6C8X - chains A and B; structure by X-ray diffraction, 1.61 A resolution.

Chain A:
Protein: Protease
Source organism: Human immunodeficiency virus 1
UniProt: Q5RZ08 (Q5RZ08_9HIV1); numbering as in UniProt (aligned over 1-99)
Amino-acid sequence (99 residues; row label = number of the first residue in the row):
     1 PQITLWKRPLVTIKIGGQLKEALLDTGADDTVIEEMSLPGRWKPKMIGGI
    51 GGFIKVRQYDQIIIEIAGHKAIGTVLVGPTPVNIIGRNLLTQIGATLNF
Sequence notes: engineered mutation K7 (Gln in Q5RZ08), I33 (Leu in Q5RZ08), I63 (Leu in Q5RZ08), A67 (Cys in Q5RZ08), A95 (Cys in Q5RZ08)
Small-molecule neighbours: BVR ([4-[[(2R,3S)-3-[[(3AS,4R,6AR)-2,3,3A,4,5,6A-hexahydrofuro[2,3-b]furan-4-yl]oxycarbonylamino]-2-oxidanyl-4-phenyl-butyl]-(2-methylpropyl)sulfamoyl]phenyl]-oxidanyl-oxidanylidene-boron): R8, L23, D25, G27, A28, D29, D30, V32, I47, G48, G49, I50, L76, P81, V82, I84
Reported in the primary citation:
  - binding site for BVR: D30, G48
  - mutagenesis - D30N (Ki = 0.4 +/- 0.3 pM): unchanged binding to BVR

Chain B:
Protein: Protease
Source organism: Human immunodeficiency virus 1
UniProt: Q5RZ08 (Q5RZ08_9HIV1); residues 101-199 here correspond to UniProt positions 1-99 (UniProt number = residue number - 100)
Amino-acid sequence (99 residues; each row starts with the number of its first residue):
   101 PQITLWKRPLVTIKIGGQLKEALLDTGADDTVIEEMSLPGRWKPKMIGGI
   151 GGFIKVRQYDQIIIEIAGHKAIGTVLVGPTPVNIIGRNLLTQIGATLNF
Sequence notes: engineered mutation K107 (Gln7 in Q5RZ08), I133 (Leu33 in Q5RZ08), I163 (Leu63 in Q5RZ08), A167 (Cys67 in Q5RZ08), A195 (Cys95 in Q5RZ08)
Small-molecule neighbours: BVR ([4-[[(2R,3S)-3-[[(3AS,4R,6AR)-2,3,3A,4,5,6A-hexahydrofuro[2,3-b]furan-4-yl]oxycarbonylamino]-2-oxidanyl-4-phenyl-butyl]-(2-methylpropyl)sulfamoyl]phenyl]-oxidanyl-oxidanylidene-boron): L123, D125, G127, A128, D129, D130, V132, I147, G148, G149, I150, P181, V182, I184

How chain A and chain B interact:
Residue-residue contacts - 101 pairs, chain A then chain B:
  P1(A) - L197(B)
  P1(A) - N198(B)
  P1(A) - F199(B)  hydrogen bond (backbone-backbone)
  Q2(A) - T196(B)
  Q2(A) - L197(B)
  Q2(A) - N198(B)  hydrogen bond
  I3(A) - T196(B)
  I3(A) - L197(B)  hydrogen bond (backbone-backbone)
  I3(A) - F199(B)  hydrophobic
  L5(A) - T126(B)
  L5(A) - R187(B)  hydrogen bond (backbone-side chain)
  L5(A) - L190(B)  hydrophobic
  L5(A) - T191(B)
  L5(A) - A195(B)
  W6(A) - R187(B)  hydrogen bond (backbone-side chain)
  W6(A) - T191(B)
  K7(A) - R187(B)
  R8(A) - D129(B)  salt bridge
  R8(A) - R187(B)
  P9(A) - T126(B)
  P9(A) - R187(B)
  L23(A) - G127(B)
  L24(A) - T126(B)  hydrogen bond (backbone-side chain)
  L24(A) - L197(B)  hydrophobic
  D25(A) - D125(B)
  D25(A) - T126(B)
  D25(A) - G127(B)  hydrogen bond (side chain-backbone)
  T26(A) - L105(B)
  T26(A) - P109(B)
  T26(A) - L124(B)  hydrogen bond (side chain-backbone)
  T26(A) - D125(B)
  T26(A) - T126(B)  hydrogen bond (backbone-side chain)
  T26(A) - L197(B)
  G27(A) - L123(B)
  G27(A) - D125(B)  hydrogen bond (backbone-side chain)
  D29(A) - R108(B)  salt bridge
  I47(A) - I150(B)  hydrophobic
  G48(A) - I150(B)
  G49(A) - I150(B)
  G49(A) - P181(B)
  I50(A) - I147(B)  hydrophobic
  I50(A) - G149(B)
  I50(A) - I150(B)  hydrogen bond (backbone-backbone)
  I50(A) - G151(B)  hydrogen bond (backbone-backbone)
  I50(A) - G152(B)
  I50(A) - I154(B)  hydrophobic
  I50(A) - T180(B)
  I50(A) - P181(B)
  I50(A) - I184(B)  hydrophobic
  G51(A) - G151(B)
  G51(A) - G152(B)
  G51(A) - I154(B)
  G52(A) - I150(B)
  G52(A) - G151(B)
  I54(A) - I150(B)
  H69(A) - F199(B)
  T80(A) - I150(B)
  P81(A) - G149(B)
  P81(A) - I150(B)
  I84(A) - I150(B)  hydrophobic
  R87(A) - L105(B)  hydrogen bond (side chain-backbone)
  R87(A) - W106(B)  hydrogen bond (side chain-backbone)
  R87(A) - K107(B)  hydrogen bond (side chain-backbone)
  R87(A) - R108(B)
  R87(A) - P109(B)
  L90(A) - L105(B)  hydrophobic
  T91(A) - L105(B)
  T91(A) - W106(B)
  Q92(A) - W106(B)
  I93(A) - F199(B)
  G94(A) - N198(B)
  G94(A) - F199(B)
  A95(A) - L105(B)
  A95(A) - N198(B)
  A95(A) - F199(B)  hydrophobic
  T96(A) - Q102(B)
  T96(A) - I103(B)
  T96(A) - T104(B)
  T96(A) - T196(B)
  T96(A) - L197(B)
  T96(A) - N198(B)  hydrogen bond (backbone-backbone)
  L97(A) - P101(B)
  L97(A) - Q102(B)
  L97(A) - I103(B)  hydrogen bond (backbone-backbone)
  L97(A) - L124(B)  hydrophobic
  L97(A) - T126(B)
  L97(A) - T196(B)
  L97(A) - L197(B)  hydrophobic
  N98(A) - P101(B)
  N98(A) - Q102(B)  hydrogen bond
  N98(A) - G194(B)
  N98(A) - A195(B)
  N98(A) - T196(B)  hydrogen bond (backbone-backbone)
  N98(A) - N198(B)  hydrogen bond
  F99(A) - P101(B)  hydrogen bond (backbone-backbone)
  F99(A) - I103(B)  hydrophobic
  F99(A) - L124(B)  hydrophobic
  F99(A) - H169(B)
  F99(A) - I193(B)
  F99(A) - G194(B)
  F99(A) - A195(B)  hydrophobic
Also at the interface, not in a pair above, chain A (41 interface residues in all): T4, V32, F53, A67, P79
Also at the interface, not in a pair above, chain B (37 interface residues in all): V132, A167

In short:
Chain A and chain B form an interface of 41 and 37 residues respectively, with 21 hydrogen bonds and 2 salt
bridges. Polar pairs include R8(A)-D129(B), D29(A)-R108(B) and Q2(A)-N198(B). From the paper: a binding site
for BVR at D30(A) and G48(A); D30N of chain A leaves binding to BVR unchanged.
Both chains are Protease (Human immunodeficiency virus 1). Entry 6C8X (Wild-type HIV-1 protease in complex
with a phenylboronic acid (P2') analog of darunavir) was determined by X-ray diffraction, deposited together
with 6C8Y.
